PDB entry 8RP7 | X-ray diffraction, 2.82 A resolution | chain AAA

== Chain AAA ==
Molecule: Aminodeoxychorismate synthase component 2
Source organism: Escherichia coli
Notes: EC 2.6.1.85
UniProt: P00903 (PABA_ECOLI); residues 1-187 here = UniProt positions 1-187
Sequence (189 residues; row label = number of the first residue in the row; numbers below 1 keep their minus sign (Gly-1 is residue -1)):
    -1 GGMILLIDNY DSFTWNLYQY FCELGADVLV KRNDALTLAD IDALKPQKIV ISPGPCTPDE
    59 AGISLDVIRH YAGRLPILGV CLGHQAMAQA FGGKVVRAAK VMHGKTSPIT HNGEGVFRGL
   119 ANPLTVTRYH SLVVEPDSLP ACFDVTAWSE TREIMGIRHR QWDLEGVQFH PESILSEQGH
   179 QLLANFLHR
Differences from the reference sequence: expression tag (-1 to 0)
Swiss-Prot annotation at these positions:
  - active site: Cys79, His168, Glu170
  - mutagenesis: Cys79 (C79S: 10000-fold decrease in catalytic efficiency), His168 (H168Q: Loss of activity), Glu170 (E170A: 150-fold decrease in catalytic efficiency; E170D: 4-fold decrease in catalytic efficiency; E170K/Q: Loss of activity)

== In short ==
Curated annotation (UniProt) lists 3 active-site residues and 3 mutagenesis sites.
Chain AAA is Aminodeoxychorismate synthase component 2 (Escherichia coli); the structure, Glutaminase subunit
of aminodeoxychorismate synthase from Escherichia coli, was determined by X-ray diffraction (same publication
as 8RP0, 8RP1, 8RP2 and 8RP6).
